PDB entry 6UP7 | electron microscopy, 4.20 A resolution (low resolution: residue-level contacts below are approximate; hydrogen-bond / salt-bridge calls are withheld) | chains B and R of the 4 polymer chains in the assembly

[Chain B]
Molecule: Beta-arrestin-1
Organism: Homo sapiens
Reference sequence: P49407 (ARRB1_HUMAN); residue numbers follow UniProt; this construct covers 8-355
Amino-acid sequence (348 residues; row label = number of the first residue in the row):
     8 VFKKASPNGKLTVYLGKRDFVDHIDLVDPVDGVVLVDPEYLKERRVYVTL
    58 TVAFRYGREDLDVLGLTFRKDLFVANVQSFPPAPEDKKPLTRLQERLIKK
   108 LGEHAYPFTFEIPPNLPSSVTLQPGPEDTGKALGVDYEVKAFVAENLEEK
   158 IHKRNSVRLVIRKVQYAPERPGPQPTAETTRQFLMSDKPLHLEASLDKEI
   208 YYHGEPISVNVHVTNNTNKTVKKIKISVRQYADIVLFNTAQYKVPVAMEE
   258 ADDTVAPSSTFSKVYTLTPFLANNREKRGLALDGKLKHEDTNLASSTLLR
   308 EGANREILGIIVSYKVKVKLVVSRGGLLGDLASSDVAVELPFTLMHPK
Sequence notes: engineered mutation V59 (Cys in P49407), S125 (Cys in P49407), L140 (Cys in P49407), V150 (Cys in P49407), V242 (Cys in P49407), V251 (Cys in P49407), S269 (Cys in P49407)
Small-molecule neighbours: PIO ([(2R)-2-octanoyloxy-3-[oxidanyl-[(1R,2R,3S,4R,5R,6S)-2,3,6-tris(oxidanyl)-4,5-diphosphonooxy-cyclohexyl]oxy-phosphoryl]oxy-propyl] octanoate): R236, K250, K324, K326
Swiss-Prot annotation at these positions:
  - binding site (1D-myo-inositol hexakisphosphate): K250, M255, K324, K326
  - modified residue: Y47 (Phosphotyrosine)
  - mutagenesis: R169 (R169E: Constitutive active; enables phosphorylation-independent binding to GPCRs)
Reported in the primary citation:
  - conformationally variable residues (loop rearrangement): D297
  - binding site for PIO: R236, K250, K324, K326
  - mutagenesis - K232Q/R236Q/K250Q (approximately 40%): decreased binding to Neurotensin receptor type 1 (chain R)

[Chain R]
Molecule: Neurotensin receptor type 1
Organism: Homo sapiens
Reference sequence: P30989 (NTR1_HUMAN); residue numbers follow UniProt; this construct covers 50-383
Amino-acid sequence (334 residues; each row starts with the number of its first residue):
    50 PSSELDVNTDIYSKVLVTAVYLALFVVGTVGNTVTAFTLARKKSLQSLQS
   100 TVHYHLGSLALSDLLTLLLAMPVELYNFIWVHHPWAFGDAGCRGYYFLRD
   150 ACTYATALNVASLSVERYLAICHPFKAKTLMSRSRTKKFISAIWLASALL
   200 AVPMLFTMGEQNRSADGQHAGGLVCTPTIHTATVKVVIQVNTFMSFIFPM
   250 VVISVLNTIIANKLTVMVRQAAEQGQVCTVGGEHSTFSMAIEPGRVQALR
   300 HGVRVLRAVVIAFVVCWLPYHVRRLMFCYISDEQWTPFLYDFYHYFYMVT
   350 NALFYVSSTINPILYNLVSANFRHIFLATLACLC
Disordered / not traced: 274-285
Disulfide bonds: C141-C224
Small-molecule neighbours: PIO ([(2R)-2-octanoyloxy-3-[oxidanyl-[(1R,2R,3S,4R,5R,6S)-2,3,6-tris(oxidanyl)-4,5-diphosphonooxy-cyclohexyl]oxy-phosphoryl]oxy-propyl] octanoate): F86, A89, Y103, L110, R182
Swiss-Prot annotation at these positions:
  - region: V321 to Y344 (Neurotensin binding)
  - lipidation (S-palmitoyl cysteine): C381, C383
  - mutagenesis: C381 (C381S: Abolishes palmitoylation; when associated with S-383), C383 (C383S: Abolishes palmitoylation; when associated with S-381)
Reported in the primary citation:
  - post-translational modification sites: S287
  - binding site for PIO: Y103, R182
  - conformationally variable residues (helix shift): A270

[How chain B and chain R interact]
Contacting residue pairs - 28 pairs, chain B then chain R:
  Y63(B) - Q98(R)
  R65(B) - Q98(R)
  L68(B) - I170(R)
  V70(B) - S368(R)
  L71(B) - A297(R)
  L71(B) - L298(R)
  L71(B) - G301(R)
  G72(B) - I290(R)
  L73(B) - I290(R)
  T74(B) - M288(R)
  F75(B) - F286(R)
  F75(B) - M288(R)
  R76(B) - F286(R)
  R76(B) - S287(R)
  R76(B) - M288(R)
  K77(B) - F286(R)
  N245(B) - P173(R)
  N245(B) - K177(R)
  T246(B) - K177(R)
  A247(B) - Q98(R)
  Y249(B) - L97(R)
  K250(B) - S96(R)
  V251(B) - S96(R)
  K284(B) - S93(R)
  K284(B) - S96(R)
  R285(B) - Q95(R)
  R285(B) - N370(R)
  G286(B) - L97(R)
Also at the interface, not in a pair above, chain B (22 interface residues in all): D67, Q248
Also at the interface, not in a pair above, chain R (22 interface residues in all): L94, T100, V101, R166, A289
Interface features reported in the paper:
  - specific contacts: R76(B)-S287(R)

[In short]
The chain B/chain R interface involves 22 residues from each chain. The paper describes a contact between
R76(B) and S287(R). The paper reports a binding site for PIO at R236(B), K250(B) and Y103(R) among others;
K232Q/R236Q/K250Q of chain B reduce binding to Neurotensin receptor type 1 (chain R).
Chain B is Beta-arrestin-1 and chain R is Neurotensin receptor type 1, both from Homo sapiens; the structure,
neurotensin receptor and arrestin2 complex, was determined by electron microscopy.
